PDB entry 7LT5 | X-ray diffraction, 2.54 A resolution | chains A and D of the 3 polymer chains in the assembly

Chain A:
Protein: Site-specific DNA-methyltransferase (adenine-specific)
Source organism: Clostridioides difficile
Notes: EC 2.1.1.72
UniProtKB: Q183J3 (Q183J3_CLOD6); residue numbers follow UniProt; this construct covers 1-577
Chain sequence (578 residues; each row starts with the number of its first residue; numbering starts at 0):
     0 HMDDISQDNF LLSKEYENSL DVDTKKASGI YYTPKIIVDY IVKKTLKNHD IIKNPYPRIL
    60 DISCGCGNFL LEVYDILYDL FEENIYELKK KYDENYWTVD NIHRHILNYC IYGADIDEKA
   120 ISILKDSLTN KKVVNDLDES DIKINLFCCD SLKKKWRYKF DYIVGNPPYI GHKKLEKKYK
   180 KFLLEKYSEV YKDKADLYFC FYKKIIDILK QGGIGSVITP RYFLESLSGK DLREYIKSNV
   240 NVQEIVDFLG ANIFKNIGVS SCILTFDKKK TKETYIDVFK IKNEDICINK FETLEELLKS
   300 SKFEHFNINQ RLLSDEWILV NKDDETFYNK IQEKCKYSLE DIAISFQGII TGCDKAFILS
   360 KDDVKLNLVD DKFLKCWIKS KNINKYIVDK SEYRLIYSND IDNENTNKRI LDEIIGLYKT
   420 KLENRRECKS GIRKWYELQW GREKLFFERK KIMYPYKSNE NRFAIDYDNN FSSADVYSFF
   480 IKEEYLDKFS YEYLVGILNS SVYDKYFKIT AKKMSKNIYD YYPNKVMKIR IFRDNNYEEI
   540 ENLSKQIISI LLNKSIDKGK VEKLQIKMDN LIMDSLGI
Not modelled in the structure: 0-4, 133-137
Differences from the reference sequence: expression tag (0)
Small-molecule neighbours: S-adenosylhomocysteine (SAH): Ser27, Gly28, Ile29, Tyr30, Tyr31, Thr32, Asp60, Ile61, Ser62, Cys63, Gly64, Asn67, Phe68, Ala113, Asp114, Ile115, Asp116, Cys148, Asp149, Ser150, Gly164, Asn165, Pro166, Pro167, Tyr178, Phe200
Reported in the primary citation:
  - binding site for S-adenosylhomocysteine: Ser27, Tyr31, Thr32, Asp60, Ser62, Asp114, Ile115, Asp149, Ser150, Pro167, Phe200
  - binding site for DNA Strand 1: Lys25, Gly28, Tyr30, Pro166

Chain D:
Molecule: DNA Strand 1
Sequence (14 nucleotides; numbered 1 to 14; the number before each row is that of its first residue):
     1 TTCAAAAAGT CCCA

Interface between chain A and chain D:
Pairs across the interface (47; chain A residue first):
  Lys25(A) with DG9(D), salt bridge to the phosphate; DT10(D), salt bridge to the phosphate
  Gly28(A) with DA8(D), hydrogen bond to the base
  Tyr30(A) with DA8(D), base contact; DG9(D), phosphate contact
  Asn165(A) with DA8(D), hydrogen bond to the base
  Pro166(A) with DA8(D), hydrogen bond to the base
  Pro167(A) with DA8(D), base contact
  Tyr168(A) with DA8(D), stacking on the base
  His171(A) with DA6(D), hydrogen bond to the base
  Lys172(A) with DA6(D), base contact
  Lys193(A) with DA4(D), base contact; DA5(D), base contact; DA6(D), sugar contact
  Tyr221(A) with DA7(D), sugar contact
  Ser225(A) with DA6(D), phosphate contact
  Leu226(A) with DA6(D), phosphate contact
  Ser227(A) with DA5(D), phosphate contact; DA6(D), hydrogen bond to the phosphate
  Phe253(A) with DA8(D), base contact
  Ile256(A) with DA8(D), phosphate contact; DG9(D), phosphate contact
  Gly257(A) with DA7(D), sugar contact; DG9(D), hydrogen bond to the phosphate
  Val258(A) with DA8(D), sugar contact
  Ser344(A) with DA4(D), phosphate contact
  Phe345(A) with DA4(D), phosphate contact
  Gln346(A) with DA4(D), hydrogen bond to the phosphate; DA5(D), hydrogen bond to the base
  Ile349(A) with DA5(D), base contact
  Trp439(A) with DT2(D), base contact; DC3(D), base contact; DA4(D), base contact
  Arg441(A) with DC3(D), salt bridge to the phosphate; DA4(D), hydrogen bond to the base
  Lys456(A) with DA7(D), base contact
  Tyr476(A) with DA5(D), hydrogen bond to the phosphate
  Lys511(A) with DA6(D), salt bridge to the phosphate; DA7(D), salt bridge to the phosphate
  Met513(A) with DA7(D), sugar contact
  Ser514(A) with DA7(D), hydrogen bond to the base; DG9(D), base contact
  Ile517(A) with DA7(D), base contact
  Tyr521(A) with DA5(D), phosphate contact; DA6(D), hydrogen bond to the base
  Pro522(A) with DA5(D), phosphate contact
  Asn523(A) with DA5(D), hydrogen bond to the phosphate
Other interface residues (no listed pair), chain A (38 interface residues in all): Gly170, Asn255, Arg425, Glu426, Ile431
Other interface residues (no listed pair), chain D (10 interface residues in all): DT1

Summary:
Chain A and chain D form an interface of 38 and 10 residues respectively, with 13 hydrogen bonds, 5 salt
bridges and 1 aromatic stacking contact. Among the polar pairs are Gly28(A)-DA8(D), Asn165(A)-DA8(D) and
Pro166(A)-DA8(D). From the paper: a binding site for S-adenosylhomocysteine at Ser27(A), Tyr31(A) and Thr32(A)
among others; a binding site for DNA Strand 1 at Lys25(A), Gly28(A) and Tyr30(A) among others.
Chain A is Site-specific DNA-methyltransferase (adenine-specific) (Clostridioides difficile) and chain D is
DNA Strand 1; the structure, CamA Adenine Methyltransferase Complexed to Cognate Substrate DNA and Cofactor
SAH, was determined by X-ray diffraction, deposited together with 7LNI and 7LNJ.
